8BEH - chains T and n of the 13 polymer chains in the assembly; structure by electron microscopy, 2.29 A resolution.

== Chain T ==
Name: Acyl carrier protein 1, mitochondrial
Source organism: Arabidopsis thaliana
UniProtKB: P53665 (ACPM1_ARATH); residue numbers follow UniProt; this construct covers 1-122
Sequence (122 residues; each row starts with the number of its first residue):
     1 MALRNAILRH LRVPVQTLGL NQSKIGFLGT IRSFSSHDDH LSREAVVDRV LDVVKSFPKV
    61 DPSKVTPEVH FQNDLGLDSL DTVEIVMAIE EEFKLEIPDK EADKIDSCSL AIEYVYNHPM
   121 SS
Disordered / not traced: 1-38, 122
Curated features (UniProtKB/Swiss-Prot):
  - modified residue: Ser-79 (O-(pantetheine 4'-phosphoryl)serine)
Residues lining bound ligands: S-dodecanoyl-4'-phosphopantetheine (8Q1; S-[2-({N-[(2R)-2-hydroxy-3,3-dimethyl-4-(phosphonooxy)butanoyl]-beta-alanyl}amino)ethyl] dodecanethioate): Gln-72, Asp-78, Ser-79

== Chain n ==
Name: NADH dehydrogenase [ubiquinone] 1 beta subcomplex subunit 9
Source organism: Arabidopsis thaliana
UniProtKB: Q945M1 (NDUB9_ARATH); residues 1-117 here = UniProt positions 1-117
Sequence (117 residues; numbered 1 to 117; the number before each row is that of its first residue):
     1 MSGVSTAAYF ARRAAQKERV RILYRRALKD TLNWAVHRHI FYRDASDLRE KFNVNQDVED
    61 VDRIDKLIAH GEAEYNKWRH PDPYIVPWAP GGSKFCRNPT PPAGIEIVYN YGLEDNP
Disordered / not traced: 1-6, 116-117
Curated features (UniProtKB/Swiss-Prot):
  - modified residue: Ser-2 (N-acetylserine)
Residues lining bound ligands:
  - S-dodecanoyl-4'-phosphopantetheine (8Q1; S-[2-({N-[(2R)-2-hydroxy-3,3-dimethyl-4-(phosphonooxy)butanoyl]-beta-alanyl}amino)ethyl] dodecanethioate): Arg-13, Lys-17, Val-20, Arg-21, Leu-23, Ala-27, Asp-30, Leu-48, Lys-51, Phe-52, Asn-55, Gln-56, Val-58, Ile-64, Leu-67, Ile-68, Gly-71, Glu-74, Tyr-75, Trp-78
  - phosphatidylcholine (PC7; (7S)-4-hydroxy-N,N,N-trimethyl-9-oxo-7-[(palmitoyloxy)methyl]-3,5,8-trioxa-4-phosphahexacosan-1-aminium 4-oxide): Trp-34, Ala-35, Val-36, His-37, Ile-40

== How chain T and chain n interact ==
Contacting residue pairs - 38 pairs, chain T then chain n:
  Asp-78(T) / Arg-49(n)  salt bridge
  Ser-79(T) / Arg-21(n)
  Leu-80(T) / Tyr-24(n)
  Leu-80(T) / Arg-49(n)
  Leu-80(T) / Phe-52(n)  hydrophobic
  Asp-81(T) / Arg-49(n)  salt bridge
  Val-83(T) / Arg-21(n)
  Val-83(T) / Tyr-24(n)  hydrophobic
  Val-83(T) / Arg-25(n)
  Glu-84(T) / Tyr-24(n)  hydrogen bond
  Glu-84(T) / Leu-28(n)
  Glu-84(T) / Arg-49(n)  salt bridge
  Val-86(T) / Arg-25(n)
  Met-87(T) / Leu-28(n)  hydrophobic
  Met-87(T) / Lys-29(n)
  Met-87(T) / Leu-32(n)  hydrophobic
  Met-87(T) / Phe-41(n)  hydrophobic
  Glu-90(T) / Arg-25(n)  salt bridge
  Glu-91(T) / Leu-32(n)
  Glu-91(T) / Arg-38(n)  salt bridge
  Lys-94(T) / Tyr-84(n)
  Lys-94(T) / Pro-87(n)
  Lys-94(T) / Trp-88(n)
  Leu-95(T) / Trp-88(n)  hydrophobic
  Glu-96(T) / Ile-85(n)
  Glu-96(T) / Val-86(n)  hydrogen bond (side chain-backbone)
  Glu-96(T) / Trp-88(n)
  Glu-96(T) / Ala-89(n)
  Ile-97(T) / Arg-25(n)  hydrogen bond (backbone-side chain)
  Asp-99(T) / Ile-22(n)
  Asp-99(T) / Arg-25(n)  salt bridge
  Asp-99(T) / Arg-26(n)  salt bridge
  Ala-102(T) / Arg-25(n)
  Asp-103(T) / Glu-18(n)
  Asp-103(T) / Arg-21(n)  salt bridge
  Asp-103(T) / Ile-22(n)
  His-118(T) / Trp-88(n)
  Met-120(T) / Trp-88(n)
Also at the interface, not in a pair above, chain T (20 interface residues in all): Lys-100
Also at the interface, not in a pair above, chain n (20 interface residues in all): Asn-53

== Summary ==
Chain T and chain n each contribute 20 residues to their interface; the contacts include 3 hydrogen bonds and
8 salt bridges. Polar contacts include Asp-78(T)/Arg-49(n), Asp-81(T)/Arg-49(n) and Glu-84(T)/Arg-49(n).
S-dodecanoyl-4'-phosphopantetheine is bound between chain T and chain n. Ligands of chain n:
phosphatidylcholine.
Here chain T is Acyl carrier protein 1, mitochondrial and chain n is NADH dehydrogenase [ubiquinone] 1 beta
subcomplex subunit 9, both from Arabidopsis thaliana. Entry 8BEH (Cryo-EM structure of the Arabidopsis
thaliana I+III2 supercomplex (CI membrane tip)) was determined by electron microscopy together with 8BED,
8BEE, 8BEF, 8BEL, 8BEP, 8BPX, 8BQ5 and 8BQ6 from the same study.
